7D3S - chains A and N of the 6 polymer chains in the assembly; structure by electron microscopy, 2.90 A resolution.

Chain A:
Name: Guanine nucleotide-binding protein G(s) subunit alpha isoforms short
Source organism: Homo sapiens
Reference sequence: P63092 (GNAS2_HUMAN); aligned to UniProt positions 5-384 over residues 5-384 (the alignment contains insertions or deletions, so no single offset holds)
Amino-acid sequence (380 residues; row label = number of the first residue in the row):
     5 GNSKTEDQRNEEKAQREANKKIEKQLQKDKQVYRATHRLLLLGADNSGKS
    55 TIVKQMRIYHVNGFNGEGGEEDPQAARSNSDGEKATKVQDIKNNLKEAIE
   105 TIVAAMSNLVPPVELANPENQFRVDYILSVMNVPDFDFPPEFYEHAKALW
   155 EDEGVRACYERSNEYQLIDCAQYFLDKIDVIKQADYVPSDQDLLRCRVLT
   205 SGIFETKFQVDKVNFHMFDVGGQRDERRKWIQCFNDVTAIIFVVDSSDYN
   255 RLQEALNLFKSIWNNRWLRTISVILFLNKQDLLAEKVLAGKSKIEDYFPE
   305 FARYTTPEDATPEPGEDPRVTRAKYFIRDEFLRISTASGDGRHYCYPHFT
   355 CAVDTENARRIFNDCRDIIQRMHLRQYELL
Disordered / not traced: 5-11, 63-205
Construct notes: engineered mutation Asp49 (Gly in P63092), Asn50 (Glu in P63092), Tyr63 (Leu in P63092), Asp249 (Ala in P63092), Asp252 (Ser in P63092), Ala362 (Ile372 in P63092), Ile365 (Val375 in P63092)

Chain N:
Name: nanobody Nb35
Notes: antibody fragment or engineered binder
Amino-acid sequence (137 residues; numbered -1 to 135; the number before each row is that of its first residue; numbers below 1 keep their minus sign (Met-1 is residue -1)):
    -1 MGQVQLQESGGGLVQPGGSLRLSCAASGFTFSNYKMNWVRQAPGKGLEWV
    49 SDISQSGASISYTGSVKGRFTISRDNAKNTLYLQMNSLKPEDTAVYYCAR
    99 CPAPFTRDCFDVTSTTYAYRGQGTQVTVSSLHHHHHH
Disordered / not traced: -1 to 0, 129-135
Disulfide bonds: Cys22-Cys96, Cys99-Cys107

Interface between chain A and chain N:
Contacting residue pairs (29):
  Arg228(A) - Thr114(N)
  Asp229(A) - Asp109(N)
  Asp229(A) - Ser112(N)  hydrogen bond
  Asp229(A) - Thr113(N)  hydrogen bond (side chain-backbone)
  Glu230(A) - Asp109(N)
  Glu230(A) - Ser112(N)
  Glu230(A) - Thr114(N)
  Arg231(A) - Phe108(N)
  Arg231(A) - Asp109(N)  hydrogen bond (backbone-side chain)
  Arg232(A) - Pro100(N)
  Arg232(A) - Phe108(N)
  Arg232(A) - Asp109(N)  salt bridge
  Arg232(A) - Tyr117(N)
  Asn254(A) - Glu46(N)
  Gln257(A) - Trp47(N)
  Gln257(A) - Thr61(N)
  Asn261(A) - Trp47(N)
  Leu262(A) - Phe108(N)  hydrophobic
  Ser265(A) - Asp106(N)
  Ser265(A) - Phe108(N)
  Ile266(A) - Phe108(N)  hydrophobic
  Asn268(A) - Asp106(N)
  Asn269(A) - Asp106(N)
  Arg273(A) - Arg105(N)
  Tyr301(A) - Thr61(N)
  Tyr301(A) - Gly62(N)
  Tyr301(A) - Ser63(N)
  Pro303(A) - Gly62(N)
  Glu304(A) - Lys65(N)  salt bridge
Other interface residues (no listed pair), chain A (21 interface residues in all): Ile235, Glu258, Lys264, Asp300
Other interface residues (no listed pair), chain N (19 interface residues in all): Asp50, Ser59, Cys107, Tyr115

In short:
21 residues of chain A and 19 residues of chain N are in contact, with 3 hydrogen bonds and 2 salt bridges.
Among the polar pairs are Arg232(A)-Asp109(N), Glu304(A)-Lys65(N) and Asp229(A)-Ser112(N).
Chain A is Guanine nucleotide-binding protein G(s) subunit alpha isoforms short (Homo sapiens) and chain N is
nanobody Nb35; the structure, Human SECR in complex with an engineered Gs heterotrimer, was determined by
electron microscopy.
